6EX5 - chains A and B; structure by X-ray diffraction, 1.75 A resolution.

Chain A (and B):
Name: Superoxide dismutase
Organism: Staphylococcus aureus
Notes: EC 1.15.1.1; chain B of this document is another copy of the same molecule, construct and numbering; everything in this record applies to it too
UniProtKB: W8UU58 (W8UU58_STAAU); residue numbers follow UniProt; this construct covers 2-199
Chain sequence (198 residues; numbered 2 to 199; the number before each row is that of its first residue):
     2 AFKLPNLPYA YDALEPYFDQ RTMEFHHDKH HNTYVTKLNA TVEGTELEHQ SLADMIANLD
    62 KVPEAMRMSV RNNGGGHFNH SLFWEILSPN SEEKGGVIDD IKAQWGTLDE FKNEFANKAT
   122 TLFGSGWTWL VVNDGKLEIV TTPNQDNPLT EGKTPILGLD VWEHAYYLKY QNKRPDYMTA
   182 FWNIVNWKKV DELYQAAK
Differences from the reference sequence: engineered mutation Phe19 (Ile in W8UU58), Gly159 (Leu in W8UU58), Leu160 (Phe in W8UU58)
Bound ions: Mn2+: His27, His81, Asp161, His165
Reported in the primary citation:
  - mutagenesis - I19F/L159G/F160L: increased catalytic activity
  - mutagenesis - L159G/F160L: increased catalytic activity on manganese
  - mutagenesis - L159G/F160L: decreased catalytic activity on iron

Chain A / chain B interface:
Contacting residue pairs (38; chain A residue first):
  Arg22(A) - Gln172(B)
  Phe26(A) - Tyr168(B)
  Phe26(A) - Gln172(B)
  Phe26(A) - Asn173(B)
  Lys30(A) - Asn173(B)
  His31(A) - Glu164(B)
  His31(A) - Tyr168(B)  hydrogen bond
  His31(A) - Asn173(B)
  Tyr35(A) - Phe124(B)  hydrophobic
  Asn73(A) - Phe124(B)
  Phe124(A) - Tyr35(B)  hydrophobic
  Phe124(A) - Asn73(B)
  Phe124(A) - Gln146(B)
  Gly125(A) - Ser126(B)
  Gly125(A) - Asn145(B)
  Gly125(A) - Trp163(B)
  Ser126(A) - Gly125(B)
  Ser126(A) - Ser126(B)  hydrogen bond
  Asn145(A) - Gly125(B)
  Gln146(A) - Phe124(B)
  Trp163(A) - Gly125(B)
  Trp163(A) - Glu164(B)
  Glu164(A) - His31(B)
  Glu164(A) - Trp163(B)
  Glu164(A) - Glu164(B)  hydrogen bond (backbone-side chain)
  Glu164(A) - His165(B)  salt bridge
  His165(A) - Glu164(B)  salt bridge
  His165(A) - Tyr168(B)
  Tyr168(A) - Phe26(B)
  Tyr168(A) - His31(B)  hydrogen bond
  Tyr168(A) - His165(B)
  Tyr168(A) - Leu169(B)  hydrophobic
  Leu169(A) - Tyr168(B)  hydrophobic
  Gln172(A) - Arg22(B)
  Gln172(A) - Phe26(B)
  Asn173(A) - Phe26(B)
  Asn173(A) - Lys30(B)
  Asn173(A) - His31(B)
Also at the interface, not in a pair above, chain A (19 interface residues in all): Asn74

In short:
19 residues of chain A face 18 of chain B across their interface, with 4 hydrogen bonds and 2 salt bridges.
Among the polar pairs are Glu164(A)-His165(B), His31(A)-Tyr168(B) and Ser126(A)-Ser126(B). From the paper:
I19F/L159G/F160L of chain A increase catalytic activity; L159G/F160L of chain A increase catalytic activity on
manganese.
Both chains are Superoxide dismutase (Staphylococcus aureus). Entry 6EX5 (Staphylococcus aureus triple mutant
of superoxide dismutase SodM) was determined by X-ray diffraction, deposited together with 6QV8, 6QV9, 6EX3
and 6EX4.
